PDB entry 4YA5 | X-ray diffraction, 2.50 A resolution | chains A and G of the 30 polymer chains in the assembly

[Chain A]
Name: Proteasome subunit alpha type-2
From: Saccharomyces cerevisiae (strain ATCC 204508 / S288c)
Notes: EC 3.4.25.1
Reference sequence: P23639 (PSA2_YEAST); residue numbers follow UniProt; this construct covers 1-250
Sequence (250 residues; row label = number of the first residue in the row):
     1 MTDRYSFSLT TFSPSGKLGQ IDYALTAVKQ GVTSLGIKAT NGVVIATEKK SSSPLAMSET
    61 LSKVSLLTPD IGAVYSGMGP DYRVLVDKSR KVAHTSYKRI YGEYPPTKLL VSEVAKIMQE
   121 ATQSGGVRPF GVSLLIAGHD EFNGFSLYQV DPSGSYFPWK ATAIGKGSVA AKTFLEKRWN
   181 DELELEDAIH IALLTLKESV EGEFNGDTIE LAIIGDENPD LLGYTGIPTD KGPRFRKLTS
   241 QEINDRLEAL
UniProt features mapped onto this chain:
  - cross-link: Lys108 (Glycyl lysine isopeptide (Lys-Gly) (interchain with G-Cter in ubiquitin))

[Chain G]
Name: Proteasome subunit alpha type-1
From: Saccharomyces cerevisiae (strain ATCC 204508 / S288c)
Notes: EC 3.4.25.1
Reference sequence: P21243 (PSA1_YEAST); residues -8 to 243 here correspond to UniProt positions 1-252 (UniProt number = residue number + 9)
Sequence (252 residues; row label = number of the first residue in the row; numbers below 1 keep their minus sign (Met-8 is residue -8)):
    -8 MSGAAAASAA GYDRHITIFS PEGRLYQVEY AFKATNQTNI NSLAVRGKDC TVVISQKKVP
    52 DKLLDPTTVS YIFCISRTIG MVVNGPIPDA RNAALRAKAE AAEFRYKYGY DMPCDVLAKR
   112 MANLSQIYTQ RAYMRPLGVI LTFVSVDEEL GPSIYKTDPA GYYVGYKATA TGPKQQEITT
   172 NLENHFKKSK IDHINEESWE KVVEFAITHM IDALGTEFSK NDLEVGVATK DKFFTLSAEN
   232 IEERLVAIAE QD
Disordered / not traced: -8 to 1, 243
Ion coordination: Mg2+: Thr8, Tyr119, Arg122, Met125

[How chain A and chain G interact]
Pairs across the interface (64):
  Asp3(A) - Tyr124(G)
  Tyr5(A) - Ile7(G)
  Tyr5(A) - Ala123(G)  hydrophobic
  Tyr5(A) - Tyr124(G)  hydrophobic
  Leu9(A) - Ile9(G)  hydrophobic
  Leu9(A) - Ala123(G)  hydrophobic
  Gln20(A) - Ile9(G)
  Gln20(A) - Phe10(G)  hydrogen bond (side chain-backbone)
  Tyr23(A) - Phe10(G)  hydrophobic
  Tyr23(A) - Ser11(G)
  Tyr23(A) - Pro12(G)  hydrophobic
  Tyr23(A) - Gly14(G)
  Ala24(A) - Phe10(G)  hydrophobic
  Thr26(A) - Pro12(G)
  Thr26(A) - Glu13(G)
  Ala27(A) - Gly14(G)
  Ser52(A) - Tyr153(G)
  Pro54(A) - Lys158(G)
  Pro54(A) - Glu174(G)
  Leu55(A) - Tyr157(G)
  Leu55(A) - Lys158(G)  hydrogen bond (backbone-backbone)
  Leu55(A) - Ala159(G)
  Leu55(A) - Thr170(G)
  Leu55(A) - Leu173(G)  hydrophobic
  Leu55(A) - Glu174(G)
  Ala56(A) - Gly156(G)
  Ala56(A) - Tyr157(G)  hydrophobic
  Met57(A) - Arg37(G)
  Met57(A) - Val155(G)
  Met57(A) - Gly156(G)  hydrogen bond (backbone-backbone)
  Met57(A) - Tyr157(G)
  Met57(A) - Lys158(G)
  Thr60(A) - Tyr146(G)
  Thr60(A) - Val155(G)
  Thr60(A) - Gly156(G)  hydrogen bond (side chain-backbone)
  Leu61(A) - Tyr153(G)  hydrophobic
  Met78(A) - Phe10(G)  hydrophobic
  Met78(A) - Leu16(G)  hydrophobic
  Pro80(A) - Gln117(G)
  Pro80(A) - Ala151(G)
  Pro80(A) - Gly152(G)
  Pro80(A) - Tyr153(G)
  Asp81(A) - Gln117(G)
  Arg83(A) - Ala113(G)  hydrogen bond (side chain-backbone)
  Arg83(A) - Asn114(G)
  Arg83(A) - Gly152(G)  hydrogen bond (side chain-backbone)
  Arg83(A) - Tyr154(G)
  Val84(A) - Asn114(G)
  Val84(A) - Gln117(G)
  Asp87(A) - Lys110(G)  salt bridge
  Asp87(A) - Asn114(G)
  Gly126(A) - Arg122(G)
  Gly126(A) - Ala123(G)  hydrogen bond (backbone-backbone)
  Val127(A) - Gln121(G)
  Val127(A) - Arg122(G)
  Arg128(A) - Thr8(G)
  Arg128(A) - Phe10(G)
  Arg128(A) - Leu16(G)
  Arg128(A) - Thr120(G)  hydrogen bond (side chain-backbone)
  Arg128(A) - Gln121(G)  hydrogen bond (backbone-backbone)
  Pro129(A) - Phe10(G)
  Pro129(A) - Gln121(G)
  Phe130(A) - Gln121(G)
  Gly131(A) - Phe10(G)
Interface residues without a listed pair, chain A (31 interface residues in all): Met1, Thr2, Ser53, Ala121
Interface residues without a listed pair, chain G (33 interface residues in all): Phe177

[Summary]
31 residues of chain A face 33 of chain G across their interface, with 9 hydrogen bonds and 1 salt bridge.
Among the polar pairs are Asp87(A)-Lys110(G), Gln20(A)-Phe10(G) and Thr60(A)-Gly156(G). Thr8(G), Tyr119(G),
Arg122(G) and Met125(G) form the Mg2+ site.
Here chain A is Proteasome subunit alpha type-2 and chain G is Proteasome subunit alpha type-1, both from
Saccharomyces cerevisiae (strain ATCC 204508 / S288c). Entry 4YA5 (Yeast 20S proteasome beta2-H114D mutant in
complex with Ac-PAE-ep) was determined by X-ray diffraction (same publication as 4Y69, 4Y6A, 4Y6V, 4Y6Z, 4Y70,
4Y74 and 34 further entries).
